Entry 6TQ3 (X-ray diffraction, 2.00 A resolution); this record covers chains A and D of the 4 polymer chains in the assembly.

Chain A (and D):
Name: Enzyme subunit
From: Starmerella magnoliae
Notes: chain D of this document is another copy of the same molecule, construct and numbering; everything in this record applies to it too
Amino-acid sequence (246 residues; numbered 1 to 246; the number before each row is that of its first residue):
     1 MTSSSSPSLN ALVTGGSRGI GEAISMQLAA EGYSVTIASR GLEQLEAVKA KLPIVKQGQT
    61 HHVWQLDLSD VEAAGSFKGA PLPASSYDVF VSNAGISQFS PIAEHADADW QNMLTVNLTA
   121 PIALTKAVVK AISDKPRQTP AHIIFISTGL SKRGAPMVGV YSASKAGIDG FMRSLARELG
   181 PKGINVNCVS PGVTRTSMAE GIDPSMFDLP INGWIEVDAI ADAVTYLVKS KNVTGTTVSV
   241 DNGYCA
Not modelled in the structure: 1-6
Reported in the primary citation:
  - catalytic residues: T148, Y161, K165 (by similarity / conservation)
  - mutagenesis - G149A, L150F (Tm change 14 degC), M157K (+8 degC), G159A (Tm change 5.5 degC), V193L, T194V, N212R (+5 degC), V217P (+3 degC), V238L (+7 degC): increased stability

Interface between chain A and chain D:
Residue-residue contacts - 8 pairs, chain A then chain D:
  K152(A) with A246(D)
  R153(A) with K152(D), hydrogen bond (side chain-backbone); R153(D); C245(D), hydrogen bond (side chain-backbone); A246(D)
  G154(A) with A246(D), hydrogen bond (backbone-backbone)
  A246(A) with R153(D); G154(D), hydrogen bond (backbone-backbone)

Summary:
4 residues of chain A and 5 residues of chain D are in contact; the contacts include 4 hydrogen bonds. Polar
pairs include R153(A)-K152(D), R153(A)-C245(D) and A246(A)-G154(D). The paper reports catalytic residues
T148(A), Y161(A) and K165(A); G149A, L150F and M157K of chain A, among others, increase stability; 9
substitutions were tested in all.
Both chains are Enzyme subunit (Starmerella magnoliae). Entry 6TQ3 (Alcohol dehydrogenase from Candida
magnoliae DSMZ 70638 (ADHA)) was determined by X-ray diffraction together with 6TQ8 from the same study.
